9KYX - chains A and C of the 8 polymer chains in the assembly; structure by electron microscopy, 6.90 A resolution (low resolution: residue-level contacts below are approximate; hydrogen-bond / salt-bridge calls are withheld).

== Chain A (and C) ==
Name: Scaffolding protein
Source organism: Salmonella phage P22
Notes: chain C of this document is another copy of the same molecule, construct and numbering; everything in this record applies to it too
UniProt: P26748 (VG08_BPP22); residues 1-303 here = UniProt positions 1-303
Amino-acid sequence (303 residues; row label = number of the first residue in the row):
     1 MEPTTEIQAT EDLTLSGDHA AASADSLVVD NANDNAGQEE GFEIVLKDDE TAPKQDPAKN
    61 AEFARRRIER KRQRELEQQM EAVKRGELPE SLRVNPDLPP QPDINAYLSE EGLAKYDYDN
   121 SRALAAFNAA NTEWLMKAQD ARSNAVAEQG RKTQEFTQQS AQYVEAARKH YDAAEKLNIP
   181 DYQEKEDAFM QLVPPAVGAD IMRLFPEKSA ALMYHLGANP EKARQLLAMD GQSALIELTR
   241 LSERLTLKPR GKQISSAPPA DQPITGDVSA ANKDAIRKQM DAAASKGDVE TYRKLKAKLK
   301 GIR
Unresolved in the structure: 1-69, 246-303
Curated features (UniProtKB/Swiss-Prot):
  - region: A275 to R303 (Interaction with the capsid protein)
From the paper describing this entry:
  - self-association interface (contacts with another copy of this molecule): R122 to M136

== Chain A / chain C interface ==
Residue-residue contacts (16; chain A residue first):
  Q101(A) - A129(C)
  I104(A) - A126(C)
  I104(A) - A129(C)
  L108(A) - S121(C)
  L108(A) - R122(C)
  L108(A) - A125(C)
  S109(A) - R122(C)
  E110(A) - D117(C)
  E110(A) - D119(C)
  E110(A) - R122(C)
  N120(A) - S121(C)
  L124(A) - L124(C)
  F127(A) - A125(C)
  F127(A) - A129(C)
  N131(A) - T132(C)
  L135(A) - M136(C)
Interface residues without a listed pair, chain A (13 interface residues in all): N105, L113, N128
Interface residues without a listed pair, chain C (11 interface residues in all): N128

== In short ==
Chain A and chain C form an interface of 13 and 11 residues respectively. From the paper: a self-association
interface involving R122(A).
Both chains are Scaffolding protein (Salmonella phage P22). Entry 9KYX (The scaffold tetramer of phage P22)
was determined by electron microscopy (same publication as 9JG6, 9JGA, 9KYV, 9KYW and 9KYY).
